7RRG - chains A and C of the 3 polymer chains in the assembly; structure by X-ray diffraction, 2.12 A resolution.

== Chain A ==
Name: HLA class I histocompatibility antigen, A alpha chain
From: Homo sapiens
Reference sequence: P04439 (HLAA_HUMAN); residues 1-274 here correspond to UniProt positions 25-298 (UniProt number = residue number + 24)
Chain sequence (274 residues; row label = number of the first residue in the row):
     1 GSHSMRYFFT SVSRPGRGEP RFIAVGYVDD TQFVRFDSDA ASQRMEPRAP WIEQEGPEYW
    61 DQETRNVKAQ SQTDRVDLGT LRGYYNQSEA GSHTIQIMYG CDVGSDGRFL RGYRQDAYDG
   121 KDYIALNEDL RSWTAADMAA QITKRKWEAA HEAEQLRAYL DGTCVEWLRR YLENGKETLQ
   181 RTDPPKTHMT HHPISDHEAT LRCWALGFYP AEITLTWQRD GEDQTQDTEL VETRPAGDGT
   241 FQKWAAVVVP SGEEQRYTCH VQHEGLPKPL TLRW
Unresolved in the structure: 194, 227
Cystine bridges: Cys101-Cys164, Cys203-Cys259
Curated features (UniProtKB/Swiss-Prot):
  - binding site (a peptide antigen): Tyr7, Thr73, Tyr84, Asp116, Thr143, Lys146, Tyr159, Tyr171
  - modified residue: Tyr59 (Sulfotyrosine)
  - glycosylation: Asn86 (N-linked (GlcNAc...) asparagine)

== Chain C ==
Name: Mutant PIK3CA peptide
Reference sequence: P42336 (PK3CA_HUMAN); residues 1-9 here correspond to UniProt positions 1046-1054 (UniProt number = residue number + 1045)
Chain sequence (9 residues; numbered 1 to 9; the number before each row is that of its first residue):
     1 ALHGGWTTK
Sequence notes: engineered mutation Leu2 (His1047 in P42336)

== How chain A and chain C interact ==
Contacting residue pairs (43):
  Tyr7(A) with Ala1(C), hydrogen bond (side chain-backbone); Leu2(C), hydrophobic
  Phe9(A) with Leu2(C), hydrophobic
  Met45(A) with Leu2(C), hydrophobic
  Gln62(A) with Ala1(C)
  Glu63(A) with Ala1(C); Leu2(C), hydrogen bond (side chain-backbone)
  Asn66(A) with Leu2(C)
  Val67(A) with Leu2(C)
  Thr73(A) with Thr7(C)
  Val76(A) with Thr8(C)
  Asp77(A) with Thr8(C); Lys9(C), hydrogen bond (side chain-backbone)
  Thr80(A) with Lys9(C)
  Leu81(A) with Lys9(C)
  Tyr84(A) with Lys9(C), hydrogen bond (side chain-backbone)
  Ile95(A) with Lys9(C)
  Ile97(A) with Lys9(C)
  Tyr99(A) with Leu2(C); His3(C), hydrogen bond (side chain-backbone)
  Arg114(A) with Trp6(C)
  Asp116(A) with Lys9(C), salt bridge
  Trp133(A) with Trp6(C), hydrophobic
  Thr143(A) with Lys9(C), hydrogen bond (side chain-backbone)
  Lys146(A) with Thr7(C), hydrogen bond; Thr8(C), hydrogen bond (side chain-backbone)
  Trp147(A) with Trp6(C); Thr7(C); Thr8(C), hydrogen bond (side chain-backbone); Lys9(C)
  Glu152(A) with Gly5(C); Trp6(C)
  Ala153(A) with Trp6(C)
  Gln155(A) with His3(C), hydrogen bond; Gly4(C); Gly5(C)
  Leu156(A) with His3(C); Trp6(C), hydrophobic
  Tyr159(A) with Ala1(C), hydrogen bond (side chain-backbone); Leu2(C); His3(C)
  Trp167(A) with Ala1(C)
  Tyr171(A) with Ala1(C), hydrogen bond (side chain-backbone)
Also at the interface, not in a pair above, chain A (32 interface residues in all): Met5, Tyr59, Tyr123

== Overview ==
Chain A and chain C form an interface of 32 and 9 residues respectively, with 12 hydrogen bonds and 1 salt
bridge. Among the polar pairs are Asp116(A)-Lys9(C), Tyr7(A)-Ala1(C) and Glu63(A)-Leu2(C). From UniProt: 8
peptide antigen-binding residues on chain A.
Here chain A is HLA class I histocompatibility antigen, A alpha chain (Homo sapiens) and chain C is Mutant
PIK3CA peptide. Entry 7RRG (Crystal structure of human 0606T1-2 TCR bound to HLA-A*03:01 in complex with a
mutant PIK3CA peptide) was determined by X-ray diffraction, deposited together with 7L1B, 7L1C and 7L1D.
